Entry 9DMQ (electron microscopy, 2.06 A resolution); this record covers chains C and B of the 7 polymer chains in the assembly.

[Chain C]
Molecule: Acetylcholine receptor subunit alpha
From: Homo sapiens
UniProtKB: P02708 (ACHA_HUMAN); residues -19 to 437 here correspond to UniProt positions 1-457 (UniProt number = residue number + 20)
Chain sequence (457 residues; numbered -19 to 437; the number before each row is that of its first residue; numbers below 1 keep their minus sign (Met-19 is residue -19)):
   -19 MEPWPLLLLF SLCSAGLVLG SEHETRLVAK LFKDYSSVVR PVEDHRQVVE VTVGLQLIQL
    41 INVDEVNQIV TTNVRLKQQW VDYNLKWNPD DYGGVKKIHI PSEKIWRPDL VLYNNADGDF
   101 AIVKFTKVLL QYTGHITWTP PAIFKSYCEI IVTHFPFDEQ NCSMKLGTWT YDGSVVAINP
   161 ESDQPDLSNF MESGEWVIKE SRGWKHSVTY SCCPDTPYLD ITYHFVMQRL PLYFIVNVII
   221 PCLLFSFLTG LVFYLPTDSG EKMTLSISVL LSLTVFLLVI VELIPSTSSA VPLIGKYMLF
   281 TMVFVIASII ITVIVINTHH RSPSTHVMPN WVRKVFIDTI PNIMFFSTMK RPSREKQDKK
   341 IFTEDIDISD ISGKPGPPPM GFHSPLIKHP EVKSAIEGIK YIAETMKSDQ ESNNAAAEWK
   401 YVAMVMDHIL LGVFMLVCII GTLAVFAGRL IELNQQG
Unresolved in the structure: -19 to 0, 331-365, 437
UniProt features mapped onto this chain:
  - glycosylation: Asn141 (N-linked (GlcNAc...) asparagine)
Disulfides: Cys128-Cys142
Covalent attachments: glycan linked to Asn141

[Chain B]
Molecule: Acetylcholine receptor subunit epsilon
From: Homo sapiens
UniProtKB: Q04844 (ACHE_HUMAN); residues -19 to 473 here correspond to UniProt positions 1-493 (UniProt number = residue number + 20)
Chain sequence (493 residues; each row starts with the number of its first residue; numbers below 1 keep their minus sign (Met-19 is residue -19)):
   -19 MARAPLGVLL LLGLLGRGVG KNEELRLYHH LFNNYDPGSR PVREPEDTVT ISLKVTLTNL
    41 ISLNEKEETL TTSVWIGIDW QDYRLNYSKD DFGGIETLRV PSELVWLPEI VLENNIDGQF
   101 GVAYDANVLV YEGGSVTWLP PAIYRSVCAV EVTYFPFDWQ NCSLIFRSQT YNAEEVEFTF
   161 AVDNDGKTIN KIDIDTEAYT ENGEWAIDFC PGVIRRHHGG ATDGPGETDV IYSLIIRRKP
   221 LFYVINIIVP CVLISGLVLL AYFLPAQAGG QKCTVSINVL LAQTVFLFLI AQKIPETSLS
   281 VPLLGRFLIF VMVVATLIVM NCVIVLNVSQ RTPTTHAMSP RLRHVLLELL PRLLGSPPPP
   341 EAPRAASPPR RASSVGLLLR AEELILKKPR SELVFEGQRH RQGTWTAAFC QSLGAAAPEV
   401 RCCVDAVNFV AESTRDQEAT GEEVSDWVRM GNALDNICFW AALVLFSVGS SLIFLGAYFN
   461 RVPDLPYAPC IQP
Unresolved in the structure: -19 to 0, 335-396
UniProt features mapped onto this chain:
  - glycosylation (N-linked (GlcNAc...) asparagine): Asn66, Asn141
Disulfides: Cys128-Cys142, Cys190-Cys470
Covalent attachments: N-acetylglucosamine (NAG) linked to Asn66, Asn141
Ligand contacts: acetylcholine (ACH): Trp55, Leu109, Leu119

[How chain C and chain B interact]
Residue-residue contacts (105; chain C residue first):
  Ser1(C) - Ser19(B)
  Ser1(C) - Arg20(B)
  Ser1(C) - Val22(B)
  Ser1(C) - Tyr63(B)
  Glu4(C) - Gly18(B)
  Glu4(C) - Ser19(B)
  Thr5(C) - Asp16(B)  hydrogen bond
  Thr5(C) - Ser19(B)
  Gln39(C) - Val127(B)
  Arg55(C) - Glu93(B)  salt bridge
  Arg55(C) - Phe100(B)
  Gly73(C) - Pro25(B)
  Val75(C) - Pro25(B)  hydrophobic
  Lys77(C) - Asn152(B)
  Lys77(C) - Glu155(B)  salt bridge
  His79(C) - Thr150(B)
  His79(C) - Tyr151(B)
  His79(C) - Glu155(B)  salt bridge
  Lys104(C) - Gly98(B)  hydrogen bond (side chain-backbone)
  Lys104(C) - Phe100(B)
  Thr106(C) - Gln149(B)
  Lys107(C) - Glu89(B)  salt bridge
  Pro121(C) - Phe100(B)  hydrophobic
  Ile123(C) - Asp97(B)
  Ile123(C) - Gly98(B)
  Met171(C) - Asn94(B)
  Glu172(C) - Leu279(B)
  Gly174(C) - Thr277(B)
  Gly174(C) - Ser278(B)  hydrogen bond (backbone-backbone)
  Gly174(C) - Leu279(B)
  Glu175(C) - Glu276(B)
  Leu210(C) - Ser278(B)  hydrogen bond (backbone-side chain)
  Leu210(C) - Leu279(B)  hydrophobic
  Leu212(C) - Ser278(B)
  Leu212(C) - Ser280(B)
  Leu212(C) - Val281(B)  hydrophobic
  Tyr213(C) - Ile274(B)  hydrophobic
  Tyr213(C) - Pro275(B)
  Tyr213(C) - Glu276(B)
  Tyr213(C) - Thr277(B)
  Tyr213(C) - Ser278(B)  hydrogen bond (backbone-side chain)
  Val216(C) - Val281(B)  hydrophobic
  Val216(C) - Ile289(B)
  Asn217(C) - Leu267(B)
  Asn217(C) - Ile274(B)
  Ile220(C) - Ile289(B)  hydrophobic
  Pro221(C) - Leu267(B)  hydrophobic
  Leu224(C) - Met292(B)  hydrophobic
  Leu224(C) - Thr296(B)
  Phe225(C) - Leu260(B)  hydrophobic
  Phe225(C) - Thr264(B)
  Phe227(C) - Thr296(B)
  Phe227(C) - Met300(B)  hydrophobic
  Leu228(C) - Leu260(B)  hydrophobic
  Leu228(C) - Thr296(B)
  Leu228(C) - Val299(B)  hydrophobic
  Leu231(C) - Met300(B)  hydrophobic
  Leu231(C) - Val303(B)
  Tyr234(C) - Val303(B)
  Tyr234(C) - Ile304(B)  hydrophobic
  Tyr234(C) - Asn307(B)  hydrogen bond (backbone-side chain)
  Tyr234(C) - Arg311(B)
  Leu235(C) - Val303(B)
  Leu235(C) - Leu306(B)  hydrophobic
  Pro236(C) - Leu306(B)
  Pro236(C) - Asn307(B)
  Pro236(C) - Gln310(B)
  Asp238(C) - Gln310(B)
  Ser239(C) - Ala248(B)
  Ser239(C) - Gln310(B)  hydrogen bond (backbone-side chain)
  Glu241(C) - Gln251(B)
  Glu241(C) - Lys252(B)
  Glu241(C) - Cys253(B)  hydrogen bond (side chain-backbone)
  Glu241(C) - Thr254(B)  hydrogen bond
  Glu241(C) - Leu306(B)
  Thr244(C) - Thr254(B)
  Leu245(C) - Ile257(B)  hydrophobic
  Leu245(C) - Val299(B)  hydrophobic
  Ser248(C) - Ile257(B)
  Val249(C) - Ile257(B)  hydrophobic
  Leu251(C) - Leu261(B)
  Ser252(C) - Leu261(B)
  Ser252(C) - Thr264(B)
  Leu258(C) - Phe268(B)  hydrophobic
  Val259(C) - Phe268(B)  hydrophobic
  Val259(C) - Ala271(B)  hydrophobic
  Glu262(C) - Phe268(B)
  Ser327(C) - Ala317(B)
  Thr328(C) - Thr315(B)
  Thr328(C) - Ala317(B)
  Met329(C) - Pro313(B)
  Met329(C) - Thr314(B)
  Ile376(C) - Glu399(B)
  Ile376(C) - Cys403(B)  hydrophobic
  Ile379(C) - Cys403(B)  hydrophobic
  Ile379(C) - Ala406(B)  hydrophobic
  Lys380(C) - Cys402(B)
  Lys380(C) - Cys403(B)
  Ala383(C) - Ala406(B)  hydrophobic
  Ala383(C) - Phe409(B)
  Met386(C) - Phe409(B)  hydrophobic
  Met386(C) - Val410(B)  hydrophobic
  Met386(C) - Ser413(B)
  Gln390(C) - Phe409(B)
  Gln390(C) - Ser413(B)  hydrogen bond
Also at the interface, not in a pair above, chain C (66 interface residues in all): Ile41, Asn53, Gly74, Ser173, Pro211, Val255, Phe256, Ile367, Lys387, Ala397, Tyr401, Met404
Also at the interface, not in a pair above, chain B (69 interface residues in all): Asn95, Ile96, Gln247, Asn258, Val265, Val293, His316, Val407

[Overview]
The interface between chain C and chain B involves 66 residues on one side and 69 on the other, with 10
hydrogen bonds and 4 salt bridges. Polar pairs include Arg55(C)-Glu93(B), Lys77(C)-Glu155(B) and
His79(C)-Glu155(B). Chain B binds acetylcholine.
Here chain C is Acetylcholine receptor subunit alpha and chain B is Acetylcholine receptor subunit epsilon,
both from Homo sapiens. Entry 9DMQ (Human muscle nAChR with fab3-bound) was determined by electron microscopy,
deposited together with 9DMG, 9DMH, 9DMJ, 9DMK, 9DML, 9DMS and 9DMT.
